PDB entry 5XT5 | X-ray diffraction, 2.34 A resolution | chains A and B of the 4 polymer chains in the assembly

[Chain A (and B)]
Protein: Cysteine desulfurase SufS
Source organism: Bacillus subtilis (strain 168)
Notes: EC 2.8.1.7; chain B of this document is another copy of the same molecule, construct and numbering; everything in this record applies to it too
UniProt: O32164 (SUFS_BACSU); numbering as in UniProt (aligned over 1-406)
Amino-acid sequence (419 residues; row label = number of the first residue in the row; numbers below 1 keep their minus sign (Met-2 is residue -2)):
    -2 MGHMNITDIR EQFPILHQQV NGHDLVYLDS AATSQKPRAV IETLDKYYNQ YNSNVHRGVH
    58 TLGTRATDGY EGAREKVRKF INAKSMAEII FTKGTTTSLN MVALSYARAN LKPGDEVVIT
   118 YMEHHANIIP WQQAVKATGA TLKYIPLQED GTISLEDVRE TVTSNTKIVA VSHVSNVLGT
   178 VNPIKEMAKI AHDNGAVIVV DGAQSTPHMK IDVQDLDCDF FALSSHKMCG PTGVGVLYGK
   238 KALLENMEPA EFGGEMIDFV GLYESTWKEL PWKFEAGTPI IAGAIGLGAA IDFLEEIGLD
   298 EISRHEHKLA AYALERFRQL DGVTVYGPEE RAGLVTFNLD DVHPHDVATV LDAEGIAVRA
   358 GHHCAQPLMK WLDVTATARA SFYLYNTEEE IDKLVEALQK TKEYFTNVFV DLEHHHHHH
Unresolved in the structure: -2 to -1, 405-416 (chain B: -2 to 0, 406-416)
Covalently attached groups: pyridoxal phosphate (PLP) linked to Lys224
Sequence notes: expression tag (-2 to 0, 407-416)
Bound ions: Zn2+: His342 (shared with 3 residues of chain C)
Residues lining bound ligands: pyridoxal phosphate (PLP): Gly91, Thr92, Thr93, His121, Ala123, Ser169, Val171, Asn173, Asp198, Ala200, Gln201, Ser221, His223
UniProt features mapped onto this chain:
  - active site: Cys361 (Cysteine persulfide intermediate)
  - modified residue: Lys224 (N6-(pyridoxal phosphate)lysine)

[Interface between chain A and chain B]
Residue-residue contacts (152):
  Pro11(A) - Asn46(B)
  Ile12(A) - Tyr45(B)
  Ile12(A) - Asn46(B)  hydrogen bond (backbone-backbone)
  Ile12(A) - Gln47(B)
  Ile12(A) - Tyr48(B)
  Ile12(A) - Asn49(B)
  Gln15(A) - Gln47(B)  hydrogen bond (side chain-backbone)
  Gln15(A) - Leu59(B)
  Gln15(A) - Arg62(B)
  Val17(A) - Thr58(B)
  Leu22(A) - Leu59(B)  hydrophobic
  Tyr24(A) - Ser50(B)
  Asp26(A) - His57(B)  salt bridge
  Ala29(A) - Asn51(B)  hydrogen bond (backbone-side chain)
  Thr30(A) - Asn49(B)
  Thr30(A) - Ser50(B)
  Thr30(A) - Asn51(B)
  Ser31(A) - Asn49(B)  hydrogen bond (backbone-side chain)
  Gln32(A) - Asn49(B)  hydrogen bond
  Lys33(A) - Tyr45(B)
  Lys33(A) - Asn49(B)
  Ile38(A) - Asp42(B)
  Ile38(A) - Tyr45(B)  hydrophobic
  Ile38(A) - Asn46(B)
  Leu41(A) - Tyr45(B)  hydrophobic
  Asp42(A) - Ile38(B)
  Asp42(A) - Asp42(B)
  Tyr45(A) - Ile12(B)
  Tyr45(A) - Lys33(B)
  Tyr45(A) - Ile38(B)  hydrophobic
  Tyr45(A) - Leu41(B)  hydrophobic
  Tyr45(A) - Pro228(B)
  Tyr45(A) - Thr229(B)  hydrogen bond (side chain-backbone)
  Asn46(A) - Pro11(B)
  Asn46(A) - Ile12(B)  hydrogen bond (backbone-backbone)
  Asn46(A) - Ile38(B)
  Gln47(A) - Ile12(B)
  Gln47(A) - Gln15(B)  hydrogen bond (backbone-side chain)
  Tyr48(A) - Ile12(B)
  Asn49(A) - Ile12(B)
  Asn49(A) - Thr30(B)
  Asn49(A) - Ser31(B)  hydrogen bond (side chain-backbone)
  Asn49(A) - Gln32(B)  hydrogen bond
  Asn49(A) - Lys33(B)
  Ser50(A) - Tyr24(B)
  Ser50(A) - Thr30(B)
  Asn51(A) - Ala29(B)  hydrogen bond (side chain-backbone)
  Asn51(A) - Thr30(B)
  Val56(A) - His342(B)
  Val56(A) - Ala345(B)  hydrophobic
  Val56(A) - Thr346(B)
  His57(A) - Asp26(B)  salt bridge
  His57(A) - Asp349(B)
  His57(A) - Ala354(B)
  His57(A) - Val355(B)
  Thr58(A) - Val17(B)
  Thr58(A) - Asn18(B)
  Thr58(A) - Asp349(B)  hydrogen bond
  Leu59(A) - Ile12(B)  hydrophobic
  Leu59(A) - Gln15(B)
  Arg62(A) - Gln15(B)
  Lys90(A) - Ala273(B)  hydrogen bond (side chain-backbone)
  Lys90(A) - Ile277(B)
  Thr93(A) - Phe249(B)
  Thr93(A) - Ala273(B)
  Thr93(A) - Gly274(B)
  Thr94(A) - Glu248(B)  hydrogen bond
  Asn97(A) - Glu248(B)
  Asn97(A) - Phe249(B)  hydrogen bond (side chain-backbone)
  Tyr118(A) - Leu259(B)  hydrophobic
  His122(A) - Gly250(B)
  His122(A) - Gly251(B)
  His122(A) - Ile254(B)
  His122(A) - Val257(B)
  Ala123(A) - Gly250(B)
  Ala123(A) - Gly251(B)
  Ile126(A) - Phe249(B)  hydrophobic
  Ile126(A) - Gly250(B)
  Ile126(A) - Ile254(B)  hydrophobic
  Ile126(A) - Val257(B)  hydrophobic
  Ile126(A) - Ser262(B)
  Ile126(A) - Trp264(B)  hydrophobic
  Pro127(A) - Phe249(B)
  Gln129(A) - Gly258(B)  hydrogen bond (side chain-backbone)
  Gln129(A) - Leu259(B)  hydrogen bond (side chain-backbone)
  Gln129(A) - Tyr260(B)
  Gln129(A) - Glu261(B)
  Gln129(A) - Ser262(B)  hydrogen bond
  Gln130(A) - Phe249(B)
  Gln130(A) - Trp264(B)
  Leu139(A) - Leu259(B)
  Leu139(A) - Tyr260(B)
  Tyr141(A) - Leu259(B)  hydrogen bond (side chain-backbone)
  Tyr141(A) - Tyr260(B)  hydrophobic
  His223(A) - Thr275(B)  hydrogen bond
  Pro228(A) - Tyr45(B)
  Thr229(A) - Tyr45(B)  hydrogen bond (backbone-side chain)
  Thr229(A) - Ile278(B)
  Thr229(A) - Ala279(B)  hydrogen bond (side chain-backbone)
  Glu248(A) - Thr94(B)  hydrogen bond
  Glu248(A) - Asn97(B)
  Phe249(A) - Thr93(B)
  Phe249(A) - Asn97(B)  hydrogen bond (backbone-side chain)
  Phe249(A) - Ile126(B)  hydrophobic
  Phe249(A) - Pro127(B)
  Phe249(A) - Gln130(B)
  Gly250(A) - His122(B)
  Gly250(A) - Ala123(B)
  Gly251(A) - His122(B)
  Gly251(A) - Ala123(B)
  Glu252(A) - Cys361(B)
  Ile254(A) - His122(B)
  Asp255(A) - Gln363(B)  hydrogen bond (backbone-side chain)
  Val257(A) - His122(B)
  Val257(A) - Ile126(B)  hydrophobic
  Val257(A) - Gln363(B)  hydrogen bond (backbone-side chain)
  Gly258(A) - Gln129(B)  hydrogen bond (backbone-side chain)
  Leu259(A) - Tyr118(B)  hydrophobic
  Leu259(A) - Gln129(B)  hydrogen bond (backbone-side chain)
  Leu259(A) - Leu139(B)
  Leu259(A) - Tyr141(B)  hydrogen bond (backbone-side chain)
  Leu259(A) - Pro364(B)  hydrophobic
  Tyr260(A) - Gln129(B)
  Tyr260(A) - Leu139(B)
  Glu261(A) - Gln129(B)
  Glu261(A) - Lys133(B)  salt bridge
  Ser262(A) - Ile126(B)
  Ser262(A) - Gln129(B)  hydrogen bond
  Trp264(A) - Ile126(B)  hydrophobic
  Trp264(A) - Gln130(B)
  Ala273(A) - Thr93(B)
  Gly274(A) - Thr93(B)
  Thr275(A) - Lys90(B)
  Thr275(A) - His223(B)  hydrogen bond
  Ile277(A) - Lys90(B)
  Ile278(A) - Thr229(B)
  Ala279(A) - Thr229(B)  hydrogen bond (backbone-side chain)
  Ala345(A) - Val56(B)  hydrophobic
  Asp349(A) - His57(B)
  Asp349(A) - Thr58(B)  hydrogen bond
  Ala354(A) - His57(B)
  Val355(A) - Val56(B)
  Val355(A) - His57(B)
  Arg356(A) - Arg54(B)
  Ala357(A) - Val56(B)
  Cys361(A) - Arg54(B)  hydrogen bond
  Cys361(A) - Glu252(B)
  Gln363(A) - Asp255(B)
  Gln363(A) - Phe256(B)
  Gln363(A) - Val257(B)  hydrogen bond (side chain-backbone)
  Pro364(A) - Val257(B)
  Pro364(A) - Leu259(B)  hydrophobic
Also at the interface, not in a pair above, chain A (84 interface residues in all): Asn18, Tyr44, Arg54, Leu101, Arg105, His121, Ile125, Lys133, Gly230, Phe256, Pro276, His359
Also at the interface, not in a pair above, chain B (83 interface residues in all): Leu22, Tyr44, Leu101, Arg105, His121, Gly230, Pro276, Arg356

[In short]
84 residues of chain A face 83 of chain B across their interface; the contacts include 35 hydrogen bonds and 3
salt bridges. Among the polar pairs are Asp26(A)-His57(B), Glu261(A)-Lys133(B) and Gln15(A)-Gln47(B).
Covalently linked pyridoxal phosphate: at Lys224(A).
Chain A and chain B are both Cysteine desulfurase SufS (Bacillus subtilis (strain 168)); the structure,
SufS-SufU complex from Bacillus subtilis, was determined by X-ray diffraction, deposited together with 5XT6.
